Entry 1N1T (X-ray diffraction, 1.60 A resolution); this record covers chain A.

Chain A:
Name: Sialidase
Organism: Trypanosoma rangeli
Notes: EC 3.2.1.18
Reference sequence: O44049 (O44049_TRYRA); residues 4-641 here correspond to UniProt positions 23-660 (UniProt number = residue number + 19)
Amino-acid sequence (641 residues; row label = number of the first residue in the row):
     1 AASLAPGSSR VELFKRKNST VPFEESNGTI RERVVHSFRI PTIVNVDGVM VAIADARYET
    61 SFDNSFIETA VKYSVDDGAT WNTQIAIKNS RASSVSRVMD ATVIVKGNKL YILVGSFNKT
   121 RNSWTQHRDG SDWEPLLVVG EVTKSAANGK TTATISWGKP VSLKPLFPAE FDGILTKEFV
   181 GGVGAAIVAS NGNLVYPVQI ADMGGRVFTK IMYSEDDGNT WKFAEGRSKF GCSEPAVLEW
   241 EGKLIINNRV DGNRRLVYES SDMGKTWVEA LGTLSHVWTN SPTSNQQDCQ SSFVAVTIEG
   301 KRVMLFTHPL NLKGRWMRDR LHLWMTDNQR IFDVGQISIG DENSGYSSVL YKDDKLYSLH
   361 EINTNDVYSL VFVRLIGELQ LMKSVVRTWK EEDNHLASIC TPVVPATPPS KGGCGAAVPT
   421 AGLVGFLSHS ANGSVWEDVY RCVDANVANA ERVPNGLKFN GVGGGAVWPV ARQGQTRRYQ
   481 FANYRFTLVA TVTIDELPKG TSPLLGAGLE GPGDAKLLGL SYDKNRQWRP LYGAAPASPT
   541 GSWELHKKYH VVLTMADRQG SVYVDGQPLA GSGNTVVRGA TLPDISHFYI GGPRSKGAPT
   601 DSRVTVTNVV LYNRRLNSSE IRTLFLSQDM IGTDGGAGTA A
Not modelled in the structure: 407-412, 635-641
Disulfide bonds: Cys-400/Cys-414
Differences from the reference sequence: cloning artifact (1-3)
Ligand contacts: 2-deoxy-2,3-dehydro-N-acetyl-neuraminic acid (DAN): Arg-39, Ile-40, Arg-57, Asp-63, Met-99, Asp-100, Ser-123, Trp-124, Thr-125, Glu-234, Arg-249, Gln-287, Arg-318, Tyr-346

Summary:
Ligands of chain A: 2-deoxy-2,3-dehydro-N-acetyl-neuraminic acid.
Chain A is Sialidase (Trypanosoma rangeli); the structure, Trypanosoma rangeli sialidase in complex with DANA
at 1.6 A, was determined by X-ray diffraction together with 1N1S, 1N1V and 1N1Y from the same study.
